Entry 9QYT (X-ray diffraction, 1.64 A resolution); this record covers chain A.

== Chain A ==
Name: Leaf-branch compost cutinase
Source organism: uncultured bacterium
Notes: EC 3.1.1.74, 3.1.1.101
Reference sequence: G9BY57 (PETH_UNKP); residues 2-258 here correspond to UniProt positions 36-292 (UniProt number = residue number + 34)
Sequence (257 residues; numbered 2 to 258; the number before each row is that of its first residue):
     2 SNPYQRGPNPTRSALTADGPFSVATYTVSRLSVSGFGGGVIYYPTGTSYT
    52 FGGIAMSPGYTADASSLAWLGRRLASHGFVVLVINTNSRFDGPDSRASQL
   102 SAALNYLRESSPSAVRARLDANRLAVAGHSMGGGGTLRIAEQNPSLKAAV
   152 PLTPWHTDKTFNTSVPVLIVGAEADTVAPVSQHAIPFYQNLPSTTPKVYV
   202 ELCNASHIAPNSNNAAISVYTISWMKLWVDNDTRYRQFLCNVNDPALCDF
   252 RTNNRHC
Differences from the reference sequence: engineered mutation Y50 (Leu84 in G9BY57), E110 (Thr144 in G9BY57); conflict G93 (Tyr127 in G9BY57), C204 (Asp238 in G9BY57), I209 (Phe243 in G9BY57), C249 (Ser283 in G9BY57)
Cystine bridges: C204-C249, C241-C258
Bound ions: Na+: E174, E202
Reported in the primary citation:
  - mutagenesis - Y61E: abolished catalytic activity

== Overview ==
E174 and E202 form the Na+ site. The paper reports that Y61E abolishes catalytic activity.
Chain A is Leaf-branch compost cutinase (uncultured bacterium); the structure, Crystal structure of leaf
branch compost cutinase variant ICCG L50Y T110E, was determined by X-ray diffraction, deposited together with
9QYP, 9QYQ, 9QYR, 9QYS and 9QYU.
